Entry 5SVC (X-ray diffraction, 2.70 A resolution); this record covers chains A and D of the 6 polymer chains in the assembly.

# Chain A (and D)
Molecule: Acetone carboxylase alpha subunit
Source organism: Xanthobacter autotrophicus (strain ATCC BAA-1158 / Py2)
Notes: EC 6.4.1.6; chain D of this document is another copy of the same molecule, construct and numbering; everything in this record applies to it too
Reference sequence: Q8RM03 (ACXB_XANP2); residue numbers follow UniProt; this construct covers 1-776
Sequence (776 residues; row label = number of the first residue in the row):
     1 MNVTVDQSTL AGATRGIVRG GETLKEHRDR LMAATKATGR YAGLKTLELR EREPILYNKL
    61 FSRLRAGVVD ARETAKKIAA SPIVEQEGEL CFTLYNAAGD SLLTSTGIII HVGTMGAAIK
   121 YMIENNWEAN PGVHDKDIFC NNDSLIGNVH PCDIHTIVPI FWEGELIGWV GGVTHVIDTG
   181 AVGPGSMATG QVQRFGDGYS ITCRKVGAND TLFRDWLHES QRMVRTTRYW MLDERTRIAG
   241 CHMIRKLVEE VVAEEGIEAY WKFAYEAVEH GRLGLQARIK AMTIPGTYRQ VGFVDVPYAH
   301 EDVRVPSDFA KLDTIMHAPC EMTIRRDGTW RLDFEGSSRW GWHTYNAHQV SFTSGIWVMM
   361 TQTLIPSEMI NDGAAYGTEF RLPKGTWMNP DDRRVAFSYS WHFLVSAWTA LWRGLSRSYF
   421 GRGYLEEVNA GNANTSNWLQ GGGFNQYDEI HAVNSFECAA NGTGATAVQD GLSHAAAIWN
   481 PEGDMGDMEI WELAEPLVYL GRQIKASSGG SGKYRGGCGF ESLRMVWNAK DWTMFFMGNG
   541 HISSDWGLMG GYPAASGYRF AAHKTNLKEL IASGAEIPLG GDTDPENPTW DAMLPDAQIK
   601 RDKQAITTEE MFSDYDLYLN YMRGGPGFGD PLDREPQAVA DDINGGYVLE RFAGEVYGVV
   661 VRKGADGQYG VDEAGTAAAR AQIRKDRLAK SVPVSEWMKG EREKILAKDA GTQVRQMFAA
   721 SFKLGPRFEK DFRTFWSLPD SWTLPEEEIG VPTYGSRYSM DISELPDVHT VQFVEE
Unresolved in the structure: 1-13
Metal / ion sites: Mn2+: His-150, Asp-153, His-175
From the paper describing this entry:
  - Mn2+ coordination: His-150, Asp-153, His-175
  - conformationally variable residues (order/disorder transition): Pro-82 to Glu-87
  - catalytic residues: His-111 (proposed by the authors, not directly observed)

# How chain A and chain D interact
Contacting residue pairs (133; chain A residue first):
  Tyr-121(A) with His-218(D), hydrogen bond; Arg-222(D), hydrogen bond
  Asn-125(A) with Arg-214(D), hydrogen bond (backbone-side chain); His-218(D)
  Asn-126(A) with Arg-214(D), hydrogen bond (backbone-side chain)
  Trp-127(A) with Arg-214(D); Asp-215(D); His-218(D)
  Asn-130(A) with Leu-212(D), hydrogen bond (side chain-backbone); Phe-213(D); Arg-214(D), hydrogen bond (side chain-backbone)
  Pro-131(A) with Asp-215(D)
  Asp-143(A) with Arg-222(D), salt bridge
  Gly-180(A) with Phe-195(D)
  Ala-181(A) with Phe-195(D)
  Val-182(A) with Val-182(D), hydrophobic; Phe-195(D); Pro-306(D), hydrophobic
  Gln-193(A) with Arg-225(D)
  Arg-194(A) with Arg-222(D), hydrogen bond (side chain-backbone); Met-223(D)
  Phe-195(A) with Gly-180(D); Ala-181(D); Val-182(D); Met-223(D); Arg-225(D)
  Ser-200(A) with Glu-219(D); Met-223(D)
  Ile-201(A) with Glu-219(D)
  Thr-202(A) with Asp-215(D); Glu-219(D), hydrogen bond (backbone-side chain); Arg-222(D)
  Cys-203(A) with Asp-215(D)
  Arg-204(A) with Arg-204(D); Asp-215(D)
  Lys-205(A) with Asp-215(D), hydrogen bond (backbone-side chain)
  Leu-212(A) with Asn-130(D), hydrogen bond (backbone-side chain)
  Phe-213(A) with Asn-130(D)
  Arg-214(A) with Asn-125(D), hydrogen bond (side chain-backbone); Asn-126(D), hydrogen bond (side chain-backbone); Trp-127(D); Asn-130(D), hydrogen bond (backbone-side chain); Asp-767(D), salt bridge
  Asp-215(A) with Trp-127(D); Thr-202(D); Cys-203(D); Arg-204(D); Lys-205(D), hydrogen bond (side chain-backbone)
  His-218(A) with Tyr-121(D), hydrogen bond; Asn-125(D); Trp-127(D); Asp-767(D), salt bridge
  Glu-219(A) with Ser-200(D); Ile-201(D); Thr-202(D), hydrogen bond (side chain-backbone)
  Arg-222(A) with Tyr-121(D), hydrogen bond; Asp-143(D), salt bridge; Leu-145(D); Arg-194(D), hydrogen bond (backbone-side chain); Thr-202(D); Ile-762(D); Val-768(D)
  Met-223(A) with Arg-194(D); Phe-195(D); Ser-200(D)
  Val-224(A) with Phe-195(D); Arg-393(D), hydrogen bond (backbone-side chain)
  Arg-225(A) with Gln-193(D), hydrogen bond; Phe-195(D); Arg-393(D), hydrogen bond (backbone-side chain)
  Thr-227(A) with Arg-393(D); Leu-765(D)
  Met-231(A) with Pro-766(D), hydrophobic
  Arg-304(A) with Pro-306(D), hydrogen bond (side chain-backbone); Asp-308(D)
  Pro-306(A) with Val-182(D), hydrophobic; Arg-304(D), hydrogen bond (backbone-side chain); Thr-608(D), hydrogen bond (backbone-side chain)
  Ser-307(A) with Glu-609(D), hydrogen bond
  Asp-308(A) with Arg-304(D); Glu-609(D); Glu-610(D); Met-611(D), hydrogen bond (side chain-backbone)
  Phe-309(A) with Thr-533(D); Glu-609(D); Met-611(D), hydrophobic
  Arg-393(A) with Val-224(D), hydrogen bond (side chain-backbone); Arg-225(D), hydrogen bond (side chain-backbone); Thr-227(D); Ile-450(D)
  Arg-394(A) with Phe-444(D); Ile-450(D)
  Phe-444(A) with Arg-394(D); Tyr-758(D); Ser-759(D); Met-760(D)
  Asp-448(A) with Tyr-758(D)
  Ile-450(A) with Arg-393(D); Arg-394(D); Met-760(D), hydrophobic
  Lys-530(A) with Tyr-758(D)
  Asp-531(A) with Tyr-754(D); Gly-755(D), hydrogen bond (side chain-backbone)
  Trp-532(A) with Tyr-754(D), hydrogen bond (backbone-side chain)
  Thr-533(A) with Phe-309(D)
  Thr-608(A) with Pro-306(D)
  Glu-609(A) with Ser-307(D), hydrogen bond; Asp-308(D); Phe-309(D)
  Glu-610(A) with Asp-308(D)
  Met-611(A) with Asp-308(D), hydrogen bond (backbone-side chain); Phe-309(D), hydrophobic; Pro-752(D), hydrophobic; Tyr-754(D)
  Phe-612(A) with Tyr-754(D), hydrogen bond (backbone-side chain)
  Tyr-754(A) with Asp-531(D); Trp-532(D), hydrogen bond (side chain-backbone); Met-611(D); Phe-612(D), hydrogen bond (side chain-backbone)
  Gly-755(A) with Asp-531(D), hydrogen bond (backbone-side chain)
  Tyr-758(A) with Phe-444(D); Asp-448(D); Lys-530(D)
  Ser-759(A) with Phe-444(D)
  Met-760(A) with Phe-444(D); Ile-450(D), hydrophobic
  Ile-762(A) with Arg-222(D)
  Leu-765(A) with Gln-221(D); Thr-227(D)
  Pro-766(A) with Met-231(D), hydrophobic
  Asp-767(A) with Arg-214(D), salt bridge; His-218(D), salt bridge
  Val-768(A) with Arg-222(D)
Interface residues without a listed pair, chain A (72 interface residues in all): Ala-129, Leu-145, Ile-146, Gly-190, Gly-196, Gln-221, Val-305, Glu-449, Ser-613, Pro-752, Thr-753, Ser-756
Interface residues without a listed pair, chain D (71 interface residues in all): Ala-129, Pro-131, Ile-146, Gly-190, Gly-196, Val-305, Asp-392, Glu-449, Ser-756

# Summary
72 residues of chain A and 71 residues of chain D are in contact; the contacts include 36 hydrogen bonds and 6
salt bridges. Among the polar pairs are Asp-143(A)/Arg-222(D), Arg-214(A)/Asp-767(D) and
His-218(A)/Asp-767(D). His-150(A), Asp-153(A) and His-175(A) form the Mn2+ site. The paper reports the
catalytic residue His-111(A); Mn2+ coordination by His-150(A), Asp-153(A) and His-175(A).
Chain A and chain D are both Acetone carboxylase alpha subunit (Xanthobacter autotrophicus (strain ATCC
BAA-1158 / Py2)); the structure, Mechanism of ATP-Dependent Acetone Carboxylation, Acetone Carboxylase
nucleotide-free structure, was determined by X-ray diffraction together with 5M45 and 5SVB from the same
study.
